7XE0 - chains A and I of the 10 polymer chains in the assembly; structure by electron microscopy, 3.33 A resolution.

# Chain A (and I)
Molecule: Sr35
Organism: Triticum monococcum
Notes: chain I of this document is another copy of the same molecule, construct and numbering; everything in this record applies to it too
UniProt: S5ABD6 (S5ABD6_TRIMO); numbering as in UniProt (aligned over 1-919)
Chain sequence (929 residues; each row starts with the number of its first residue; numbers below 1 keep their minus sign (Thr-9 is residue -9)):
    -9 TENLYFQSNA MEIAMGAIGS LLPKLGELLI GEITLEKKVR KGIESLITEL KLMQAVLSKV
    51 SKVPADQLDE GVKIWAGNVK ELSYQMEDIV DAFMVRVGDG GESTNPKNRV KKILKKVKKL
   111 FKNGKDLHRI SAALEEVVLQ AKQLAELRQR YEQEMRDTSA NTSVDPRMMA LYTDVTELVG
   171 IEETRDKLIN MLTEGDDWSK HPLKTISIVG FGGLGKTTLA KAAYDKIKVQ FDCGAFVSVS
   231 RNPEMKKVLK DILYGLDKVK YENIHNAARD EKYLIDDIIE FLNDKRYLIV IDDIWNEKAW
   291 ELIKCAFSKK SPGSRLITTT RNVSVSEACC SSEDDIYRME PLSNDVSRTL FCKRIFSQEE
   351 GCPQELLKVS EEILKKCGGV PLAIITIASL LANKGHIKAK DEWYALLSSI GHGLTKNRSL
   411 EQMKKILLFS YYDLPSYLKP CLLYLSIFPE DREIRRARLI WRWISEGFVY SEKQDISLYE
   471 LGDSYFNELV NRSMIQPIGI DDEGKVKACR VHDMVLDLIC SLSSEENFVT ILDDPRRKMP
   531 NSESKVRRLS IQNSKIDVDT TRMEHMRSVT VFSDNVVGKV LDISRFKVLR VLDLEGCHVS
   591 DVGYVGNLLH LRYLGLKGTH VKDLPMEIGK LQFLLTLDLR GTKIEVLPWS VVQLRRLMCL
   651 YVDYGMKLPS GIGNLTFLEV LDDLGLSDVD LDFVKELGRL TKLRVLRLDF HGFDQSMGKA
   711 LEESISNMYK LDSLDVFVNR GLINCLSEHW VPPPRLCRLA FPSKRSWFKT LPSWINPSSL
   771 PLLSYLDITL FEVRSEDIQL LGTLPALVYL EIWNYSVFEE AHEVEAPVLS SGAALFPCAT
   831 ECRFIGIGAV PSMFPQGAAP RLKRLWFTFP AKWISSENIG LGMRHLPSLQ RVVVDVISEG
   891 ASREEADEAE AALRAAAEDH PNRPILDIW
Unresolved in the structure: -9 to 23, 88-114, 889-919
Differences from the reference sequence: expression tag (-9 to 0)
Small-molecule neighbours: ATP (adenosine-5'-triphosphate): Arg157, Ala160, Leu168, Val169, Ile171, Gly202, Gly203, Leu204, Gly205, Lys206, Thr207, Thr208, Arg311, Leu340, Pro371, Leu372, Ile375, Ile416
Reported in the primary citation:
  - self-association interface (contacts with another copy of this molecule); pairs are residue here / residue on that copy: Glu39-Tyr141, Val46-Tyr141 (hydrophobic contact), Trp65-Tyr141 (hydrophobic contact), Lys463-Lys528 (hydrogen bond), Tyr141
  - binding site for ATP: Arg157, Lys206, Arg311

# Chain A / chain I interface
Contacting residue pairs (42; chain A residue first):
  Glu60(A) - Ala45(I)
  Glu60(A) - Ser48(I)  hydrogen bond
  Ile64(A) - Leu42(I)  hydrophobic
  Leu137(A) - Glu39(I)
  Leu137(A) - Leu42(I)
  Gln139(A) - Arg138(I)
  Arg140(A) - Glu39(I)  salt bridge
  Arg140(A) - Trp65(I)
  Arg140(A) - Ala135(I)
  Arg140(A) - Arg138(I)
  Tyr141(A) - Glu39(I)
  Tyr141(A) - Met43(I)
  Tyr141(A) - Val46(I)
  Tyr141(A) - Ala131(I)
  Glu142(A) - Arg138(I)  hydrogen bond (backbone-side chain)
  Gln143(A) - Trp65(I)
  Gln143(A) - Arg138(I)
  Met145(A) - Lys49(I)
  Arg146(A) - Thr148(I)
  Thr148(A) - Lys49(I)
  Asn151(A) - Pro233(I)  hydrogen bond (side chain-backbone)
  Asn151(A) - Glu234(I)
  Val154(A) - Glu261(I)
  Val154(A) - Leu292(I)  hydrophobic
  Met158(A) - Lys262(I)
  Met158(A) - Ile265(I)  hydrophobic
  Met159(A) - Glu291(I)
  Tyr162(A) - Ile265(I)  hydrophobic
  Tyr162(A) - Asp266(I)
  Tyr162(A) - Ile269(I)  hydrophobic
  Phe226(A) - Tyr263(I)
  Asp241(A) - Tyr263(I)
  Tyr244(A) - Tyr263(I)  hydrophobic
  Tyr244(A) - Asp267(I)  hydrogen bond
  His255(A) - Ala258(I)
  His255(A) - Arg259(I)
  Asn256(A) - Ala257(I)
  Asp391(A) - Pro744(I)
  Gly403(A) - Lys463(I)
  Lys406(A) - Lys463(I)
  Lys528(A) - Lys463(I)  hydrogen bond (side chain-backbone)
  Lys528(A) - Gln464(I)
Interface residues without a listed pair, chain A (30 interface residues in all): Gly61, Asn68, Val227, Glu252, Gln412
Interface residues without a listed pair, chain I (36 interface residues in all): Thr38, Lys41, Val62, Met235, Lys288, Cys295, Arg745

# Summary
Chain A and chain I form an interface of 30 and 36 residues respectively, with 5 hydrogen bonds and 1 salt
bridge. Polar contacts include Arg140(A)-Glu39(I), Glu60(A)-Ser48(I) and Glu142(A)-Arg138(I). Ligands of chain
A: ATP. From the paper: a binding site for ATP at Arg157(A), Lys206(A) and Arg311(A); a self-association
interface involving Glu39(A), Val46(A) and Trp65(A) among others.
Chain A and chain I are both Sr35 (Triticum monococcum); the structure, Cryo-EM structure of plant NLR Sr35
resistosome, was determined by electron microscopy (same publication as 7XX2, 7XDS and 7XVG).
